Entry 4FQJ (X-ray diffraction, 2.50 A resolution); this record covers chains A and L of the 3 polymer chains in the assembly.

# Chain A
Name: Hemagglutinin
Source organism: Influenza B virus
UniProtKB: I0B7N4 (I0B7N4_9INFB); the construct lacks a stretch of the UniProt sequence, so the offset changes along the chain: 31-163 = UniProt 46-178; 164-326 = UniProt 181-343
Amino-acid sequence (304 residues; row label = number of the first residue in the row; a row labelled like 163A-163B holds insertion residues (163A, then the next letters in order)):
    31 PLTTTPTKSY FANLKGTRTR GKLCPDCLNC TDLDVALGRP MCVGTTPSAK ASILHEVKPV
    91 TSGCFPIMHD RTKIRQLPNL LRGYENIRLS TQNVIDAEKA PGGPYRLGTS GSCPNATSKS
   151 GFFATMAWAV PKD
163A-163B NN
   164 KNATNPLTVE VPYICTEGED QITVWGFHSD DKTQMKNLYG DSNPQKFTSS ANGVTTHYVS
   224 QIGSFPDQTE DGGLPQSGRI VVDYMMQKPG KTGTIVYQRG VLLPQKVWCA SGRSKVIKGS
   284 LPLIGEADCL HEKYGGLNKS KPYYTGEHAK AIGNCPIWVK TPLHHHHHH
Unresolved in the structure: 31-32, 325-332
Cystine bridges: Cys-54/Cys-57, Cys-60/Cys-72, Cys-94/Cys-143, Cys-178/Cys-272, Cys-292/Cys-318
Covalent attachments: N-acetylglucosamine (NAG) linked to Asn-59, Asn-145, Asn-301
Differences from the reference sequence: expression tag (327-332)

# Chain L
Name: antibody CR8071 light chain
Source organism: Homo sapiens
Notes: fragment: Fab; antibody fragment or engineered binder
Amino-acid sequence (216 residues; row label = number of the first residue in the row; note: 1 number in that range is skipped by the numbering (no residue carries it; nothing is unmodelled there); a row labelled like 27A-27B holds insertion residues (27A, then the next letters in order)):
     1 QSVLTQPPS
    11 ASGTPGQRVT ISCSGSS
27A-27B SN
    28 IGTNYVYWYQ QFPGTAPKLL IYRSYQRPSG VPDRFSGSKS GSSASLAISG LQSEDEADYY
    88 CATWDDSL
95A-95B DG
    96 WVFGGGTKLT V
  106A L
   107 RQPKAAPSVT LFPPSSEELQ ANKATLVCLI SDFYPGAVTV AWKADSSPVK AGVETTTPSK
   167 QSNNKYAASS YLSLTPEQWK SHRSYSCQVT HEGSTVEKTV APTECS
Unresolved in the structure: 212
Cystine bridges: Cys-23/Cys-88, Cys-134/Cys-193

# Chain A / chain L interface
Pairs across the interface - 12 pairs, chain A then chain L:
  Thr-37(A) / Thr-30(L)
  Thr-37(A) / Asn-31(L)
  Thr-37(A) / Tyr-32(L)
  Thr-37(A) / Lys-66(L)  hydrogen bond
  Lys-38(A) / Thr-30(L)
  Lys-38(A) / Asn-31(L)
  Lys-38(A) / Tyr-32(L)
  Lys-38(A) / Trp-91(L)
  Lys-38(A) / Asp-93(L)  salt bridge
  Ser-39(A) / Tyr-32(L)
  Ser-39(A) / Arg-50(L)  hydrogen bond
  Tyr-40(A) / Arg-50(L)

# Summary
4 residues of chain A face 7 of chain L across their interface, with 2 hydrogen bonds and 1 salt bridge. Polar
pairs include Lys-38(A)/Asp-93(L), Thr-37(A)/Lys-66(L) and Ser-39(A)/Arg-50(L). N-acetylglucosamine is
covalently linked to Asn-59(A), Asn-145(A) and Asn-301(A).
Chain A is Hemagglutinin (Influenza B virus) and chain L is antibody CR8071 light chain (Homo sapiens); the
structure, Influenza B/Florida/4/2006 hemagglutinin Fab CR8071 complex, was determined by X-ray diffraction,
deposited together with 4FQH, 4FQI, 4FQK, 4FQM, 4FQV and 4FQY.
